7OFS - chain A; structure by X-ray diffraction, 1.90 A resolution.

# Chain A
Protein: Papain-like protease nsp3
From: Severe acute respiratory syndrome coronavirus 2
Notes: EC 3.4.19.12, 3.4.22.-
UniProtKB: P0DTC1 (R1A_SARS2); residues 1-315 here correspond to UniProt positions 1564-1878 (UniProt number = residue number + 1563)
Chain sequence (315 residues; each row starts with the number of its first residue):
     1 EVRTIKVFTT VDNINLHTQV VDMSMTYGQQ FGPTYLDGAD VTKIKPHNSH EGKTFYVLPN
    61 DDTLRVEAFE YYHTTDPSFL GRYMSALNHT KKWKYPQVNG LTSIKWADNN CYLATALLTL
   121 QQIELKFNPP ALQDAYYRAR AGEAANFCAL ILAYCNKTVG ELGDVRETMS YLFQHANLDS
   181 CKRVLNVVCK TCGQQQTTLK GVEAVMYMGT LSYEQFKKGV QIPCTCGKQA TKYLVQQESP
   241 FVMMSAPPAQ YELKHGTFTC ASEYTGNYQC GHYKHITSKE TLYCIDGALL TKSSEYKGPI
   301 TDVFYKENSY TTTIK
Ion coordination: Zn2+: Cys-189, Cys-192, Cys-224, Cys-226
Ligand contacts: 4-(2-hydroxyethyl)phenol (YRL): Thr-10, Val-11, Tyr-56, Val-57, Leu-58, Pro-59, Ala-68, Phe-69, Tyr-72, Thr-74, Thr-75, Asp-76, Pro-77, Phe-79, Leu-80
Reported in the primary citation:
  - binding site for 4-(2-hydroxyethyl)phenol: Val-11, Val-57, Pro-59, Tyr-72, Thr-74, Asp-76, Leu-80
  - conformationally variable residues (side-chain flip): Leu-80

# Overview
Ligands of chain A: 4-(2-hydroxyethyl)phenol. Cys-189, Cys-192, Cys-224 and Cys-226 coordinate Zn2+. The paper
reports a binding site for 4-(2-hydroxyethyl)phenol at Val-11, Val-57 and Pro-59 among others; conformational
variability at Leu-80.
Chain A is Papain-like protease nsp3 (Severe acute respiratory syndrome coronavirus 2); the structure,
Structure of SARS-CoV-2 Papain-like protease PLpro in complex with 4-(2-hydroxyethyl)phenol, was determined by
X-ray diffraction, deposited together with 7OFT, 7OFU and 7NFV.
